1NJI - chains A and R of the 30 polymer chains in the assembly; structure by X-ray diffraction, 3.00 A resolution.

# Chain A
Molecule: 23S ribosomal RNA
Organism: Haloarcula marismortui
Sequence (2922 nucleotides; numbered 2 to 2923; the number before each row is that of its first residue):
     2 UUGGCUACUAUGCCAGCUGGUGGAUUGCUCGGCUCAGGCGCUGAUGAAGG
    52 ACGUGCCAAGCUGCGAUAAGCCAUGGGGAGCCGCACGGAGGCGAAGAACC
   102 AUGGAUUUCCGAAUGAGAAUCUCUCUAACAAUUGCUUCGCGCAAUGAGGA
   152 ACCCCGAGAACUGAAACAUCUCAGUAUCGGGAGGAACAGAAAACGCAAUG
   202 UGAUGUCGUUAGUAACCGCGAGUGAACGCGAUACAGCCCAAACCGAAGCC
   252 CUCACGGGCAAUGUGGUGUCAGGGCUACCUCUCAUCAGCCGACCGUCUCG
   302 ACGAAGUCUCUUGGAACAGAGCGUGAUACAGGGUGACAACCCCGUACUCG
   352 AGACCAGUACGACGUGCGGUAGUGCCAGAGUAGCGGGGGUUGGAUAUCCC
   402 UCGCGAAUAACGCAGGCAUCGACUGCGAAGGCUAAACACAACCUGAGACC
   452 GAUAGUGAACAAGUAGUGUGAACGAACGCUGCAAAGUACCCUCAGAAGGG
   502 AGGCGAAAUAGAGCAUGAAAUCAGUUGGCGAUCGAGCGACAGGGCAUACA
   552 AGGUCCCUCGACGAAUGACCGACGCGCGAGCGUCCAGUAAGACUCACGGG
   602 AAGCCGAUGUUCUGUCGUACGUUUUGAAAAACGAGCCAGGGAGUGUGUCU
   652 GCAUGGCAAGUCUAACCGGAGUAUCCGGGGAGGCACAGGGAAACCGACAU
   702 GGCCGCAGGGCUUUGCCCGAGGGCCGCCGUCUUCAAGGGCGGGGAGCCAU
   752 GUGGACACGACCCGAAUCCGGACGAUCUACGCAUGGACAAGAUGAAGCGU
   802 GCCGAAAGGCACGUGGAAGUCUGUUAGAGUUGGUGUCCUACAAUACCCUC
   852 UCGUGAUCUAUGUGUAGGGGUGAAAGGCCCAUCGAGUCCGGCAACAGCUG
   902 GUUCCAAUCGAAACAUGUCGAAGCAUGACCUCCGCCGAGGUAGUCUGUGA
   952 GGUAGAGCGACCGAUUGGUGUGUCCGCCUCCGAGAGGAGUCGGCACACCU
  1002 GUCAAACUCCAAACUUACAGACGCCGUUUGACGCGGGGAUUCCGGUGCGC
  1052 GGGGUAAGCCUGUGUACCAGGAGGGGAACAACCCAGAGAUAGGUUAAGGU
  1102 CCCCAAGUGUGGAUUAAGUGUAAUCCUCUGAAGGUGGUCUCGAGCCCUAG
  1152 ACAGCCGGGAGGUGAGCUUAGAAGCAGCUACCCUCUAAGAAAAGCGUAAC
  1202 AGCUUACCGGCCGAGGUUUGAGGCGCCCAAAAUGAUCGGGACUCAAAUCC
  1252 ACCACCGAGACCUGUCCGUACCACUCAUACUGGUAAUCGAGUAGAUUGGC
  1302 GCUCUAAUUGGAUGGAAGUAGGGGUGAAAACUCCUAUGGACCGAUUAGUG
  1352 ACGAAAAUCCUGGCCAUAGUAGCAGCGAUAGUCGGGUGAGAACCCCGACG
  1402 GCCUAAUGGAUAAGGGUUCCUCAGCACUGCUGAUCAGCUGAGGGUUAGCC
  1452 GGUCCUAAGUCAUACCGCAACUCGACUAUGACGAAAUGGGAAACGGGUUA
  1502 AUAUUCCCGUGCCACUAUGCAGUGAAAGUUGACGCCCUGGGGUCGAUCAC
  1552 GCUGGGCAUUCGCCCAGUCGAACCGUCCAACUCCGUGGAAGCCGUAAUGG
  1602 CAGGAAGCGGACGAACGGCGGCAUAGGGAAACGUGAUUCAACCUGGGGCC
  1652 CAUGAAAAGACGAGCAUAGUGUCCGUACCGAGAACCGACACAGGUGUCCA
  1702 UGGCGGCGAAAGCCAAGGCCUGUCGGGAGCAACCAACGUUAGGGAAUUCG
  1752 GCAAGUUAGUCCCGUACCUUCGGAAGAAGGGAUGCCUGCUCCGGAACGGA
  1802 GCAGGUCGCAGUGACUCGGAAGCUCGGACUGUCUAGUAACAACAUAGGUG
  1852 ACCGCAAAUCCGCAAGGACUCGUACGGUCACUGAAUCCUGCCCAGUGCAG
  1902 GUAUCUGAACACCUCGUACAAGAGGACGAAGGACCUGUCAACGGCGGGGG
  1952 UAACUAUGACCCUCUUAAGGUAGCGUAGUACCUUGCCGCAUCAGUAGCGG
  2002 CUUGCAUGAAUGGAUUAACCAGAGCUUCACUGUCCCAACGUUGGGCCCGG
  2052 UGAACUGUACAUUCCAGUGCGGAGUCUGGAGACACCCAGGGGGAAGCGAA
  2102 GACCCUAUGGAGCUUUACUGCAGGCUGUCGCUGAGACGUGGUCGCCGAUG
  2152 UGCAGCAUAGGUAGGAGACACUACACAGGUACCCGCGCUAGCGGGCCACC
  2202 GAGUCAACAGUGAAAUACUACCCGUCGGUGACUGCGACUCUCACUCCGGG
  2252 AGGAGGACACCGAUAGCCGGGCAGUUUGACUGGGGCGGUACGCGCUCGAA
  2302 AAGAUAUCGAGCGCGCCCUAUGGCUAUCUCAGCCGGGACAGAGACCCGGC
  2352 GAAGAGUGCAAGAGCAAAAGAUAGCUUGACAGUGUUCUUCCCAACGAGGA
  2402 ACGCUGACGCGAAAGCGUGGUCUAGCGAACCAAUUAGCCUGCUUGAUGCG
  2452 GGCAAUUGAUGACAGAAAAGCUACCCUAGGGAUAACAGAGUCGUCACUCG
  2502 CAAGAGCACAUAUCGACCGAGUGGCUUGCUACCUCGAUGUCGGUUCCCUC
  2552 CAUCCUGCCCGUGCAGAAGCGGGCAAGGGUGAGGUUGUUCGCCUAUUAAA
  2602 GGAGGUCGUGAGCUGGGUUUAGACCGUCGUGAGACAGGUCGGCUGCUAUC
  2652 UACUGGGUGUGUAAUGGUGUCUGACAAGAACGACCGUAUAGUACGAGAGG
  2702 AACUACGGUUGGUGGCCACUGGUGUACCGGUUGUUCGAGAGAGCACGUGC
  2752 CGGGUAGCCACGCCACACGGGGUAAGAGCUGAACGCAUCUAAGCUCGAAA
  2802 CCCACUUGGAAAAGAGACACCGCCGAGGUCCCGCGUACAAGACGCGGUCG
  2852 AUAGACUCGGGGUGUGCGCGUCGAGGUAACGAGACGUUAAGCCCACGAGC
  2902 ACUAACAGACCAAAGCCAUCAU
Unresolved in the structure: 2-9, 126-127, 715, 971-998, 1560, 1952-1963, 2137-2236, 2339-2343, 2665-2666, 2915-2923
Ion coordination: Mg2+ site 1 near G28 (its only coordinating residue here); Na+ site 1: C40, C443; Na+ site 2: G56, A59, G61; Na+ site 3 near U108 (its only coordinating residue here); Mg2+ site 2 near U115 (its only coordinating residue here); Na+ site 4: C141, G142; Na+ site 5 near U146 (its only coordinating residue here); Mg2+ site 3: C162, U2276; K+ site 1: C162, U163, U172; Mg2+ site 4: A165, A167, C168; Na+ site 6: A165, A166, A167; Mg2+ site 5: A166, G219; 61 more Na+ sites not listed; 98 more Mg2+ sites not listed; 1 more K+ sites not listed
Small-molecule neighbours: chloramphenicol (CLM): G2099, A2100, G2540, U2645, G2646

# Chain R
Molecule: 50S ribosomal protein L21e
Organism: Haloarcula marismortui
Reference sequence: P12734 (RL21_HALMA); residues 1-95 here = UniProt positions 1-95
Amino-acid sequence (95 residues; row label = number of the first residue in the row):
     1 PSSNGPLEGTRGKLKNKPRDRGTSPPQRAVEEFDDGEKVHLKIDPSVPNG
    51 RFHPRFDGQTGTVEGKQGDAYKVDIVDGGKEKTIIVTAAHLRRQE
Ion coordination: Na+: Asp20, Gly22, Ser24, Ser46

# Interface between chain A and chain R
Pairs across the interface - 110 pairs, chain A then chain R:
  G948(A) - Gln94(R)  base contact
  G948(A) - Glu95(R)  hydrogen bond to the sugar
  U949(A) - His40(R)  hydrogen bond to the base
  U949(A) - Gln94(R)  hydrogen bond to the base
  U949(A) - Glu95(R)  hydrogen bond to the sugar
  G950(A) - His40(R)  sugar contact
  G950(A) - Gly58(R)  hydrogen bond to the base
  A951(A) - Lys42(R)  phosphate contact
  A951(A) - Asp57(R)  sugar contact
  A951(A) - Gly58(R)  sugar contact
  G952(A) - Lys42(R)  salt bridge to the phosphate
  G953(A) - Gly12(R)  phosphate contact
  G953(A) - Lys13(R)  phosphate contact
  G953(A) - Lys17(R)  base contact
  A1007(A) - Arg11(R)  phosphate contact
  C1008(A) - Arg11(R)  salt bridge to the phosphate
  U1009(A) - Lys15(R)  salt bridge to the phosphate
  C1010(A) - Pro18(R)  phosphate contact
  A1018(A) - Gly58(R)  sugar contact
  A1018(A) - Gln59(R)  hydrogen bond to the sugar
  A1018(A) - Thr60(R)  hydrogen bond to the sugar
  C1019(A) - Lys38(R)  hydrogen bond to the phosphate
  C1019(A) - Thr60(R)  sugar contact
  C1019(A) - Gln94(R)  hydrogen bond to the base
  A1020(A) - Lys38(R)  salt bridge to the phosphate
  G2295(A) - Asn4(R)  hydrogen bond to the phosphate
  G2295(A) - Gly5(R)  hydrogen bond to the phosphate
  C2296(A) - Ser2(R)  hydrogen bond to the base
  C2296(A) - Ser3(R)  hydrogen bond to the phosphate
  C2296(A) - Asn4(R)  phosphate contact
  C2296(A) - Gly5(R)  hydrogen bond to the phosphate
  C2296(A) - Pro6(R)  phosphate contact
  C2296(A) - Leu7(R)  hydrogen bond to the phosphate
  C2296(A) - Glu8(R)  hydrogen bond to the phosphate
  U2297(A) - Ser2(R)  hydrogen bond to the base
  U2297(A) - Leu7(R)  phosphate contact
  U2297(A) - Glu8(R)  phosphate contact
  U2297(A) - Gly9(R)  hydrogen bond to the phosphate
  U2297(A) - Thr10(R)  hydrogen bond to the phosphate
  U2297(A) - Arg11(R)  phosphate contact
  C2298(A) - Ser2(R)  hydrogen bond to the base
  C2298(A) - Arg11(R)  salt bridge to the phosphate
  G2299(A) - Pro1(R)  base contact
  G2299(A) - Ser2(R)  base contact
  A2300(A) - Pro1(R)  base contact
  A2303(A) - Asp57(R)  sugar contact
  G2304(A) - Lys13(R)  salt bridge to the phosphate
  G2304(A) - Arg55(R)  hydrogen bond to the phosphate
  A2305(A) - Arg55(R)  salt bridge to the phosphate
  U2306(A) - Pro1(R)  phosphate contact
  A2307(A) - Pro1(R)  phosphate contact
  A2353(A) - Arg21(R)  hydrogen bond to the base
  A2354(A) - Arg21(R)  salt bridge to the phosphate
  G2363(A) - Leu7(R)  base contact
  G2363(A) - Arg11(R)  hydrogen bond to the phosphate
  A2364(A) - Arg11(R)  salt bridge to the phosphate
  A2364(A) - Leu14(R)  hydrogen bond to the sugar
  A2364(A) - Lys15(R)  phosphate contact
  G2365(A) - Leu14(R)  sugar contact
  G2365(A) - Lys15(R)  phosphate contact
  G2365(A) - Asn16(R)  hydrogen bond to the phosphate
  G2365(A) - Pro45(R)  sugar contact
  G2365(A) - Ser46(R)  phosphate contact
  C2366(A) - Arg21(R)  phosphate contact
  C2366(A) - Gly22(R)  hydrogen bond to the phosphate
  C2366(A) - Thr23(R)  phosphate contact
  C2366(A) - Ser46(R)  hydrogen bond to the phosphate
  A2367(A) - Gly22(R)  phosphate contact
  A2367(A) - Thr23(R)  hydrogen bond to the phosphate
  A2370(A) - Ser46(R)  hydrogen bond to the base
  A2370(A) - Pro48(R)  base contact
  G2385(A) - Gln67(R)  base contact
  U2386(A) - Gln67(R)  hydrogen bond to the base
  U2387(A) - Thr83(R)  hydrogen bond to the sugar
  C2388(A) - His53(R)  sugar contact
  C2388(A) - Phe56(R)  phosphate contact
  C2388(A) - Lys82(R)  phosphate contact
  C2388(A) - Thr83(R)  hydrogen bond to the phosphate
  U2389(A) - His53(R)  sugar contact
  U2389(A) - Arg55(R)  phosphate contact
  U2389(A) - Phe56(R)  phosphate contact
  U2389(A) - Lys82(R)  salt bridge to the phosphate
  U2390(A) - Asn4(R)  sugar contact
  U2390(A) - Arg55(R)  salt bridge to the phosphate
  C2392(A) - Arg55(R)  hydrogen bond to the sugar
  C2392(A) - Asp77(R)  hydrogen bond to the sugar
  C2392(A) - Lys82(R)  hydrogen bond to the phosphate
  C2393(A) - Asp77(R)  sugar contact
  C2393(A) - Gly78(R)  sugar contact
  C2393(A) - Gly79(R)  hydrogen bond to the phosphate
  C2393(A) - Lys80(R)  salt bridge to the phosphate
  C2393(A) - Lys82(R)  salt bridge to the phosphate
  A2394(A) - Gly79(R)  hydrogen bond to the phosphate
  A2394(A) - Lys80(R)  hydrogen bond to the phosphate
  A2395(A) - Lys80(R)  salt bridge to the phosphate
  A2402(A) - Gly50(R)  phosphate contact
  A2402(A) - Arg51(R)  sugar contact
  C2403(A) - Asn49(R)  phosphate contact
  C2403(A) - Gly50(R)  hydrogen bond to the phosphate
  C2403(A) - Gln67(R)  hydrogen bond to the base
  C2403(A) - Ala70(R)  phosphate contact
  C2403(A) - Ile85(R)  sugar contact
  G2404(A) - Gln67(R)  phosphate contact
  G2404(A) - Gly68(R)  phosphate contact
  G2404(A) - Asp69(R)  hydrogen bond to the phosphate
  G2404(A) - Ala70(R)  phosphate contact
  C2423(A) - Leu7(R)  sugar contact
  U2424(A) - Gly5(R)  sugar contact
  U2424(A) - Pro6(R)  phosphate contact
  U2424(A) - Leu7(R)  sugar contact
Other interface residues (no listed pair), chain A (52 interface residues in all): C1011, G2310, A2311, C2391, A2425
Other interface residues (no listed pair), chain R (53 interface residues in all): Glu81, Ile84, Arg93

# Overview
52 residues of chain A face 53 of chain R across their interface, with 41 hydrogen bonds and 14 salt bridges.
Among the polar pairs are U949(A)-His40(R), U949(A)-Gln94(R) and G950(A)-Gly58(R). Bound to chain A:
chloramphenicol. C40(A) and C443(A) form the Na+ site 1.
Chain A is 23S ribosomal RNA and chain R is 50S ribosomal protein L21e, both from Haloarcula marismortui; the
structure, Structure of chloramphenicol bound to the 50S ribosomal subunit, was determined by X-ray
diffraction (same publication as 1K73, 1KC8 and 1N8R).
